8VCV - chains C and c of the 8 polymer chains in the assembly; structure by electron microscopy, 2.80 A resolution.

== Chain C ==
Molecule: Glycoprotein G1
Source organism: Lassa virus Josiah
UniProt: P08669 (GLYC_LASSJ); numbering as in UniProt (aligned over 1-259)
Chain sequence (259 residues; numbered 1 to 259; the number before each row is that of its first residue):
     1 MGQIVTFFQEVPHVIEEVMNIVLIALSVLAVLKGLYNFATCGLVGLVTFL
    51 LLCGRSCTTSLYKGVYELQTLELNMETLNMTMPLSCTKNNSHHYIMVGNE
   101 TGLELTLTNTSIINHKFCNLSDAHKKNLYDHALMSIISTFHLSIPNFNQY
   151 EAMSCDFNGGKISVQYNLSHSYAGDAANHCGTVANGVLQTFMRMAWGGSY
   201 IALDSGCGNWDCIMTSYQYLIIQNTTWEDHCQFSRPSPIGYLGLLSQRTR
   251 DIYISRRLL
Disordered / not traced: 1-59, 170-178
Construct notes: conflict Cys-207 (Arg in P08669)
Disulfides: Cys-86/Cys-231, Cys-118/Cys-155, Cys-180/Cys-212
Glycans and other covalent adducts: glycan linked to Asn-79, Asn-109; N-acetylglucosamine (NAG) linked to Asn-89, Asn-99, Asn-119, Asn-167, Asn-224
Curated features (UniProtKB/Swiss-Prot):
  - binding site (Zn(2+)): Cys-57
  - site: Lys-33 (Important for GP-C-mediated membrane fusion), Thr-58, Thr-59 (Cleavage), Leu-259 (Cleavage)
  - lipidation: Gly-2 (N-myristoyl glycine)
  - glycosylation (N-linked (GlcNAc...) asparagine): Asn-79, Asn-89, Asn-99, Asn-109, Asn-119, Asn-167, Asn-224
  - mutagenesis: Gly-54 (G54A: No effect on SSP cleavage), Ser-56 (S56A: Complete loss of SSP cleavage), Thr-58 (T58A: Complete loss of SSP cleavage), Ser-60 (S60A: No effect on SSP cleavage)
From the paper describing this entry:
  - post-translational modification sites: Asn-119

== Chain c ==
Molecule: Glycoprotein G2
Source organism: Lassa virus Josiah
UniProt: P08669 (GLYC_LASSJ); numbering as in UniProt (aligned over 260-424)
Chain sequence (406 residues; each row starts with the number of its first residue):
   260 GTFTWTLSDSEGKDTPGGYCLTRWMLIEAELKCFGNTAVAKCNEKHDEEF
   310 CDMLRLFDFNKQAIQRLKAPAQMSIQLINKAVNALINDQLIMKNHLRDIM
   360 CIPYCNYSKYWYLNHTTTGRTSLPKCWLVSNGSYLNETHFSDDIEQQADN
   410 MITEMLQKEYMERQGGSGGSGGSGGSGGSEKAAKAEEAARKMEELFKKHK
   460 IVAVLRANSVEEAIEKAVAVFAGGVHLIEITFTVPDADTVIKALSVLKEK
   510 GAIIGAGTVTSVEQCRKAVESGAEFIVSPHLDEEISQFCKEKGVFYMPGV
   560 MTPTELVKAMKLGHDILKLFPGEVVGPEFVKAMKGPFPNVKFVPTGGVDL
   610 DNVCEWFDAGVLAVGVGDALVEGDPDEVREKAKEFVEKIRGCTEGSLEWS
   660 HPQFEK
Disordered / not traced: 414-665
Construct notes: conflict Pro-329 (Glu in P08669), Cys-360 (Gly in P08669); expression tag (425-665)
Disulfides: Cys-279/Cys-292, Cys-301/Cys-310, Cys-364/Cys-385
Glycans and other covalent adducts: glycan linked to Asn-365; N-acetylglucosamine (NAG) linked to Asn-373, Asn-390, Asn-395
Curated features (UniProtKB/Swiss-Prot):
  - glycosylation (N-linked (GlcNAc...) asparagine): Asn-365, Asn-373, Asn-390, Asn-395

== Interface between chain C and chain c ==
Cross-chain cystine bridges: Cys-207(C)/Cys-360(c)
Contacting residue pairs - 111 pairs, chain C then chain c:
  Ser-60(C) / Glu-396(c)
  Tyr-62(C) / Glu-396(c)  hydrogen bond
  Tyr-62(C) / Ile-403(c)
  Tyr-62(C) / Glu-404(c)
  Lys-63(C) / Glu-404(c)  salt bridge
  Lys-63(C) / Ala-407(c)
  Lys-63(C) / Asp-408(c)  salt bridge
  Lys-63(C) / Ile-411(c)
  Val-65(C) / Asn-373(c)
  Val-65(C) / His-374(c)
  Val-65(C) / Thr-375(c)  hydrogen bond (backbone-backbone)
  Tyr-66(C) / Asn-373(c)
  Tyr-66(C) / His-374(c)
  Tyr-66(C) / Met-410(c)  hydrophobic
  Tyr-66(C) / Ile-411(c)  hydrophobic
  Glu-67(C) / Tyr-371(c)
  Glu-67(C) / Leu-372(c)
  Glu-67(C) / Asn-373(c)  hydrogen bond (backbone-backbone)
  Leu-68(C) / Trp-370(c)  hydrophobic
  Leu-68(C) / Tyr-371(c)
  Leu-68(C) / Glu-396(c)
  Leu-68(C) / Ile-403(c)  hydrophobic
  Gln-69(C) / Trp-370(c)
  Gln-69(C) / Tyr-371(c)  hydrogen bond (backbone-backbone)
  Gln-69(C) / Asn-373(c)  hydrogen bond
  Thr-70(C) / Lys-291(c)  hydrogen bond (backbone-side chain)
  Thr-70(C) / Tyr-369(c)
  Thr-70(C) / Trp-386(c)
  Leu-71(C) / Leu-285(c)  hydrophobic
  Leu-71(C) / Lys-291(c)
  Leu-71(C) / Phe-293(c)  hydrophobic
  Leu-71(C) / Phe-309(c)  hydrophobic
  Leu-71(C) / Lys-368(c)
  Leu-71(C) / Tyr-369(c)  hydrogen bond (backbone-backbone)
  Leu-71(C) / Tyr-371(c)  hydrophobic
  Leu-71(C) / Pro-383(c)  hydrophobic
  Glu-72(C) / Leu-285(c)
  Glu-72(C) / Ile-286(c)  hydrogen bond (backbone-backbone)
  Glu-72(C) / Ser-367(c)
  Leu-73(C) / Leu-280(c)  hydrophobic
  Leu-73(C) / Met-284(c)
  Leu-73(C) / Leu-285(c)  hydrophobic
  Leu-73(C) / Ile-286(c)
  Leu-73(C) / Met-312(c)  hydrophobic
  Leu-73(C) / Phe-316(c)  hydrophobic
  Leu-73(C) / Ser-367(c)  hydrogen bond (backbone-backbone)
  Leu-73(C) / Tyr-369(c)  hydrophobic
  Asn-74(C) / Trp-283(c)  hydrogen bond (side chain-backbone)
  Asn-74(C) / Met-284(c)  hydrogen bond (backbone-backbone)
  Asn-74(C) / Leu-285(c)
  Asn-74(C) / Ile-286(c)
  Asn-74(C) / Phe-316(c)
  Met-75(C) / Met-312(c)  hydrophobic
  Met-75(C) / Tyr-366(c)
  Thr-77(C) / Trp-283(c)
  Thr-77(C) / Phe-316(c)
  Thr-77(C) / Asn-319(c)  hydrogen bond (backbone-side chain)
  Leu-78(C) / Leu-315(c)
  Leu-78(C) / Phe-316(c)  hydrophobic
  Leu-78(C) / Asn-319(c)
  Asn-79(C) / Met-332(c)
  Met-80(C) / Ile-323(c)  hydrophobic
  Met-80(C) / Met-332(c)
  Thr-81(C) / Asn-319(c)  hydrogen bond
  Thr-81(C) / Ile-323(c)
  Thr-81(C) / Met-332(c)
  Thr-81(C) / Ile-337(c)
  Met-82(C) / Leu-315(c)  hydrophobic
  Met-82(C) / Met-332(c)
  Met-82(C) / Ile-337(c)  hydrophobic
  Pro-83(C) / Ile-334(c)  hydrophobic
  Val-97(C) / Met-332(c)
  Val-97(C) / Ile-334(c)  hydrophobic
  Gly-98(C) / Met-332(c)  hydrogen bond (backbone-side chain)
  Asp-130(C) / Met-332(c)
  Ala-132(C) / Met-332(c)
  Ala-132(C) / Ile-334(c)
  Ser-135(C) / Asn-338(c)  hydrogen bond
  Ile-136(C) / Ile-334(c)  hydrophobic
  Met-192(C) / His-354(c)  hydrogen bond
  Arg-193(C) / His-354(c)
  Trp-196(C) / Asn-353(c)
  Trp-196(C) / His-354(c)
  Trp-196(C) / Asp-357(c)  hydrogen bond
  Trp-196(C) / Tyr-363(c)  hydrophobic
  Trp-196(C) / Cys-364(c)
  Trp-196(C) / Tyr-366(c)  hydrophobic
  Tyr-200(C) / Asn-390(c)
  Tyr-200(C) / Gly-391(c)
  Cys-207(C) / Asp-357(c)  hydrogen bond (side chain-backbone)
  Cys-207(C) / Ile-358(c)
  Cys-207(C) / Met-359(c)
  Cys-207(C) / Cys-360(c)  disulfide
  Gly-208(C) / Ile-358(c)  hydrogen bond (backbone-backbone)
  Gly-208(C) / Cys-360(c)
  Trp-210(C) / His-354(c)
  Trp-210(C) / Ile-358(c)  hydrophobic
  Arg-235(C) / Ile-286(c)
  Arg-235(C) / Ser-367(c)
  Ile-239(C) / Met-312(c)  hydrophobic
  Ile-239(C) / Ile-350(c)  hydrophobic
  Ile-239(C) / Tyr-366(c)  hydrophobic
  Tyr-241(C) / Ile-334(c)
  Tyr-241(C) / Asn-338(c)  hydrogen bond
  Leu-242(C) / Ile-337(c)  hydrophobic
  Leu-242(C) / Val-341(c)  hydrophobic
  Leu-242(C) / Ile-345(c)  hydrophobic
  Leu-245(C) / Asn-338(c)
  Leu-245(C) / Val-341(c)  hydrophobic
  Ser-246(C) / Asn-342(c)
  Ser-246(C) / Asp-347(c)  hydrogen bond
Also at the interface, not in a pair above, chain C (43 interface residues in all): Leu-61, Asn-209, Gly-243
Also at the interface, not in a pair above, chain c (57 interface residues in all): Phe-318, Ala-322, Ser-333, Met-351, Asn-365, Ser-400

== In short ==
Chain C and chain c form an interface of 43 and 57 residues respectively; the contacts include 1 disulfide
bond, 21 hydrogen bonds and 2 salt bridges. Polar pairs include Lys-63(C)/Glu-404(c), Lys-63(C)/Asp-408(c) and
Tyr-62(C)/Glu-396(c). Covalently linked N-acetylglucosamine: at Asn-89(C), Asn-99(C), Asn-119(C), Asn-167(C)
and Asn-224(C). From the paper: a modification site at Asn-119(C).
Here chain C is Glycoprotein G1 and chain c is Glycoprotein G2, both from Lassa virus Josiah. Entry 8VCV
(Lineage IV Lassa virus glycoprotein (Josiah) in complex with rabbit polyclonal antibody (GPC-C epitope)) was
determined by electron microscopy together with 8TYC, 8TYE, 8VE8, 9CJ7, 9CJ8, 9CK7 and 9CK8 from the same
study.
